2PVI - chains A and B of the 4 polymer chains in the assembly; structure by X-ray diffraction, 1.76 A resolution.

[Chain A (and B)]
Name: Type II restriction enzyme pvuii
Source organism: Proteus vulgaris
Notes: EC 3.1.21.4; chain B of this document is another copy of the same molecule, construct and numbering; everything in this record applies to it too
Reference sequence: P23657 (T2P2_PROVU); residues 1-157 here = UniProt positions 1-157
Sequence (157 residues; each row starts with the number of its first residue):
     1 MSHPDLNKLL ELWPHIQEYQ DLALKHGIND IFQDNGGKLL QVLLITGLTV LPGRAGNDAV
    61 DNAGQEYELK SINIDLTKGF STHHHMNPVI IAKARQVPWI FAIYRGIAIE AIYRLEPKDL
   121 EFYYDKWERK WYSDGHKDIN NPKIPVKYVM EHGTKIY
Not modelled in the structure: 1
Construct notes: engineered mutation Ala-55 (Glu in P23657), Ala-94 (Tyr in P23657)
UniProt features mapped onto this chain:
  - binding site (Mg(2+)): Asp-58, Glu-68

[Interface between chain A and chain B]
Residue-residue contacts (64; chain A residue first):
  Ser-2(A) with Leu-44(B); Ile-45(B)
  His-3(A) with His-26(B); Leu-44(B), hydrogen bond (backbone-backbone)
  Asp-5(A) with Leu-22(B); Lys-25(B), salt bridge; His-26(B), salt bridge; Leu-44(B)
  Leu-6(A) with Leu-44(B), hydrophobic
  Lys-8(A) with Leu-22(B)
  Leu-9(A) with Tyr-19(B), hydrophobic; Leu-44(B), hydrophobic
  Leu-12(A) with Glu-18(B); Tyr-19(B)
  Trp-13(A) with Tyr-19(B); Gln-41(B); Ile-107(B)
  His-15(A) with Leu-12(B); His-15(B)
  Ile-16(A) with Tyr-19(B), hydrophobic
  Gln-17(A) with Ile-107(B)
  Glu-18(A) with Leu-12(B)
  Tyr-19(A) with Leu-9(B); Leu-12(B), hydrophobic; Trp-13(B); Ile-16(B), hydrophobic
  Gln-20(A) with Ile-107(B)
  Leu-22(A) with Asp-5(B)
  Lys-25(A) with Asp-5(B), salt bridge
  His-26(A) with His-3(B); Asp-5(B), salt bridge
  Asn-29(A) with Leu-76(B)
  Asp-30(A) with Lys-38(B), salt bridge
  Ile-31(A) with Phe-32(B)
  Phe-32(A) with Ile-31(B); Phe-32(B); Gln-33(B); Asp-34(B); Asn-35(B), hydrogen bond (backbone-backbone); Gly-37(B); Lys-38(B)
  Gln-33(A) with Phe-32(B); Asn-35(B)
  Asp-34(A) with Phe-32(B)
  Asn-35(A) with Asp-30(B); Phe-32(B), hydrogen bond (backbone-backbone); Gln-33(B)
  Gly-36(A) with Phe-32(B)
  Gly-37(A) with Phe-32(B)
  Lys-38(A) with Asp-30(B), salt bridge; Phe-32(B)
  Gln-41(A) with Leu-9(B); Trp-13(B)
  Leu-44(A) with Ser-2(B); His-3(B), hydrogen bond (backbone-backbone); Asp-5(B); Leu-6(B)
  Ile-45(A) with Ser-2(B), hydrogen bond (backbone-side chain)
  Leu-76(A) with Asn-29(B)
  His-84(A) with His-84(B)
  Ile-107(A) with Trp-13(B), hydrophobic; Gln-17(B); Gln-20(B); Phe-32(B), hydrophobic
Interface residues without a listed pair, chain A (34 interface residues in all): Leu-40
Interface residues without a listed pair, chain B (34 interface residues in all): Lys-8, Gly-36, Leu-40

[Summary]
Chain A and chain B each contribute 34 residues to their interface; the contacts include 5 hydrogen bonds and
6 salt bridges. Among the polar pairs are Asp-5(A)/Lys-25(B), Asp-5(A)/His-26(B) and Asp-30(A)/Lys-38(B).
Curated annotation (UniProt) lists Mg2+-binding residues Asp-58(A) and Glu-68(A) on chain A.
Chain A and chain B are both Type II restriction enzyme pvuii (Proteus vulgaris); the structure, Pvuii
endonuclease complexed to an iodinated cognate DNA, was determined by X-ray diffraction.
